PDB entry 6WC0 | X-ray diffraction, 3.61 A resolution | chains A and D of the 4 polymer chains in the assembly

[Chain A]
Molecule: CRISPR-associated endonuclease, Csn1 family
From: Acidothermus cellulolyticus (strain ATCC 43068 / 11B)
UniProtKB: A0LWB3 (A0LWB3_ACIC1); numbering as in UniProt; present here: 1-517, 685-1138
Amino-acid sequence (983 residues; numbered 1 to 1144; 161 numbers in that range are skipped by the numbering (no residue carries them; nothing is unmodelled there); the number before each row is that of its first residue):
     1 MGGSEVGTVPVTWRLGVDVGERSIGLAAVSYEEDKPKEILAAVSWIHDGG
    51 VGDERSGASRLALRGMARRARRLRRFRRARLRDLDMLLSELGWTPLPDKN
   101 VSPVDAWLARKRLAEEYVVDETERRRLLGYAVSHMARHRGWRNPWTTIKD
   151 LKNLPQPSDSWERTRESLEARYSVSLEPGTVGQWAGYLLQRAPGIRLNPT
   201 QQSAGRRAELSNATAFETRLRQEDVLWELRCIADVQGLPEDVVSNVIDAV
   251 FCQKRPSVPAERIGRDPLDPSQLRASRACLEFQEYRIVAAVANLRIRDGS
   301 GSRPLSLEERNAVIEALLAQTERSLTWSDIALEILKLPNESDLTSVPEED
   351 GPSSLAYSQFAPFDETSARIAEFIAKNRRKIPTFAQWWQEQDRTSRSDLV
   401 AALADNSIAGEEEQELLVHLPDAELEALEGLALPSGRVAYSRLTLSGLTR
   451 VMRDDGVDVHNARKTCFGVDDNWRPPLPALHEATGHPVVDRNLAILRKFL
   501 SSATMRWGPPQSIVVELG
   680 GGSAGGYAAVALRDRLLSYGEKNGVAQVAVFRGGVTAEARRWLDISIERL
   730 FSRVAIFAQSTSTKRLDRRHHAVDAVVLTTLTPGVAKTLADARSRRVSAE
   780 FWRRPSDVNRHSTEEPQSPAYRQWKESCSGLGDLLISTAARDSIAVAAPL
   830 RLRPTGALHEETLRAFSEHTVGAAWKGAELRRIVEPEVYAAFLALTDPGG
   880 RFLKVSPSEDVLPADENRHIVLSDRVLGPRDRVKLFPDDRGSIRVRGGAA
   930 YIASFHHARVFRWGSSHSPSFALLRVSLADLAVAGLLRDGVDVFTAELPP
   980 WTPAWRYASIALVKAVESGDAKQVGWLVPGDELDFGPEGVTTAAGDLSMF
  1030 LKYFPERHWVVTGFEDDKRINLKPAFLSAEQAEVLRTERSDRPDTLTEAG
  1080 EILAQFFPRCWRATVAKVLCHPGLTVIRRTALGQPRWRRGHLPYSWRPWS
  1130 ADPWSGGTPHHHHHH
Not modelled in the structure: 1-6, 204-209, 411-418, 680-681, 779-790, 1134-1144
Construct notes: linker (518, 680-684); expression tag (1139-1144)
What the authors report for this chain:
  - mutagenesis - R1088A: unchanged catalytic activity
  - mutagenesis - E1044A: decreased catalytic activity
  - mutagenesis - R1088A/R1091A: abolished catalytic activity

[Chain D]
Molecule: 10-nt DNA strand
Sequence (10 nucleotides; row label = number of the first residue in the row):
     1 ATATCTGGCG

[Interface between chain A and chain D]
Pairs across the interface (13; chain A residue first):
  Glu-54(A) with DA1(D), sugar contact
  Arg-55(A) with DA1(D), base contact
  Asp-918(A) with DC5(D), phosphate contact
  Arg-919(A) with DT4(D), hydrogen bond to the phosphate
  Phe-934(A) with DA3(D), phosphate contact; DT4(D), phosphate contact
  Arg-954(A) with DT4(D), salt bridge to the phosphate
  Thr-1041(A) with DT2(D), phosphate contact
  Gly-1042(A) with DA3(D), phosphate contact
  Phe-1043(A) with DA3(D), hydrogen bond to the phosphate
  Glu-1044(A) with DT4(D), base contact
  Asn-1050(A) with DA3(D), phosphate contact
  Arg-1088(A) with DT4(D), base contact
Also at the interface, not in a pair above, chain A (14 interface residues in all): Asp-917, Ile-931

[Overview]
The interface between chain A and chain D involves 14 residues on one side and 5 on the other; the contacts
include 2 hydrogen bonds and 1 salt bridge. Among the polar pairs are Arg-919(A)/DT4(D), Phe-1043(A)/DA3(D)
and Arg-954(A)/DT4(D). From the paper: E1044A of chain A reduces catalytic activity; R1088A/R1091A of chain A
abolish catalytic activity.
Here chain A is CRISPR-associated endonuclease, Csn1 family (Acidothermus cellulolyticus (strain ATCC 43068 /
11B)) and chain D is a 10-nt DNA strand. Entry 6WC0 (Crystal structure of AceCas9 bound with guide RNA and DNA
with 5'-NNNTC-3' PAM) was determined by X-ray diffraction, deposited together with 6WBR.
